Entry 3PHU (X-ray diffraction, 2.20 A resolution); this record covers chain A.

[Chain A]
Name: RNA-directed RNA polymerase L
Source organism: Crimean-Congo hemorrhagic fever virus strain IbAr10200
Notes: EC 3.4.19.12, 2.7.7.48
Reference sequence: Q6TQR6 (L_CCHFI); residue numbers follow UniProt; this construct covers 1-217
Chain sequence (219 residues; each row starts with the number of its first residue; numbers below 1 keep their minus sign (Gly-1 is residue -1)):
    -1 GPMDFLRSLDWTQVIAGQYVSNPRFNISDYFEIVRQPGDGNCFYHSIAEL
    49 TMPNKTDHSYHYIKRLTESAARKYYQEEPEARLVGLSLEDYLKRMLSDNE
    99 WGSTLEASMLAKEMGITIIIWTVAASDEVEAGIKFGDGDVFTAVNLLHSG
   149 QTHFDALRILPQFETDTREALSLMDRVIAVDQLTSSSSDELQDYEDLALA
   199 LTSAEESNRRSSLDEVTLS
Unresolved in the structure: -1, 184-217
Modified / non-standard residues: Cys40 (3-sulfinoalanine; CSD)
Differences from the reference sequence: expression tag (-1 to 0)
What the authors report for this chain:
  - catalytic residues: Cys40, His151, Asp153
  - post-translational modification sites: Cys40
  - mutagenesis - Q16R: abolished catalytic activity on Ub-AMC
  - mutagenesis - Q16R (2-fold): increased catalytic activity on ISG15-AMC
  - mutagenesis - P77D: unchanged catalytic activity on Ub-AMC
  - mutagenesis - P77D (18-fold): decreased catalytic activity on ISG15-AMC
  - mutagenesis - Q16R: unchanged binding to ISG15
  - mutagenesis - P77D: unchanged binding to Ub
  - mutagenesis - Q16R: unchanged catalytic activity

[Overview]
The paper reports catalytic residues Cys40, His151 and Asp153; Q16R abolishes catalytic activity on Ub-AMC.
Chain A is RNA-directed RNA polymerase L (Crimean-Congo hemorrhagic fever virus strain IbAr10200); the
structure, OTU Domain of Crimean Congo Hemorrhagic Fever Virus, was determined by X-ray diffraction together
with 3PHX from the same study.
